Entry 6B2O (X-ray diffraction, 2.35 A resolution); this record covers chains A and D of the 6 polymer chains in the assembly.

[Chain A (and D)]
Protein: ATP-utilizing enzyme of the PP-loopsuperfamily
Organism: Lactobacillus plantarum
Notes: chain D of this document is another copy of the same molecule, construct and numbering; everything in this record applies to it too
UniProt: A0A0G9FES3 (A0A0G9FES3_LACPN); residues 1-276 here = UniProt positions 1-276
Amino-acid sequence (286 residues; row label = number of the first residue in the row):
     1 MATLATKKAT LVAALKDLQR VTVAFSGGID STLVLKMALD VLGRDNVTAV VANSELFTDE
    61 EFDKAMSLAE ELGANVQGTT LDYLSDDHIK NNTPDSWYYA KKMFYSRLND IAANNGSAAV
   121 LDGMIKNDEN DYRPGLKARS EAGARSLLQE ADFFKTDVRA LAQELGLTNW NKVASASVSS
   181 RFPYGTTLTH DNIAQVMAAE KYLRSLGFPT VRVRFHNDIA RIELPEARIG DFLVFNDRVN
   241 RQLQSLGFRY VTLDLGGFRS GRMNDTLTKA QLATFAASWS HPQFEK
Disordered / not traced: 1, 126-139, 277-286 (chain D: 1-4, 123-144, 260-286)
Construct notes: engineered mutation A176 (Cys in A0A0G9FES3); expression tag (277-286)
Reported in the primary citation:
  - mutagenesis - D128A, C176A: abolished catalytic activity
  - contacts within the chain: R181-E200, R214-E223 (hydrogen bond), R221-E223 (hydrogen bond)
  - binding site for phosphate ion: S180, R212, R214
  - self-association interface (contacts with another copy of this molecule): D231 (proposed by the authors, not directly observed)
  - mutagenesis - K101A, E223A: unchanged catalytic activity
  - mutagenesis - W97A: decreased expression

[Chain A / chain D interface]
Contacting residue pairs (6; chain A residue first):
  L233(A) - V234(D)
  V234(A) - L233(D)  hydrophobic
  N236(A) - V234(D)
  D237(A) - R238(D)  salt bridge
  R238(A) - D237(D)
  R241(A) - R241(D)
Interface residues without a listed pair, chain D (6 interface residues in all): N236

[Summary]
The chain A/chain D interface involves 6 residues from each chain; the contacts include 1 salt bridge. Its one
salt-bridged contact is D237(A)-R238(D). The paper reports a binding site for phosphate ion at S180(A),
R212(A) and R214(A); D128A and C176A of chain A abolish catalytic activity; 5 substitutions were tested in
all.
Chain A and chain D are both ATP-utilizing enzyme of the PP-loopsuperfamily (Lactobacillus plantarum); the
structure, LarE, a sulfur transferase involved in synthesis of the cofactor for lactate racemase, C176A
variant, was determined by X-ray diffraction (same publication as 6B2M).
